PDB entry 4AS3 | X-ray diffraction, 2.40 A resolution | chains A and B

# Chain A (and B)
Molecule: Phosphorylcholine phosphatase
Organism: Pseudomonas aeruginosa
Notes: EC 3.1.3.75; chain B of this document is another copy of the same molecule, construct and numbering; everything in this record applies to it too
Reference sequence: Q9HTR2 (Q9HTR2_PSEAE); residues 1-327 here correspond to UniProt positions 23-349 (UniProt number = residue number + 22)
Sequence (327 residues; each row starts with the number of its first residue):
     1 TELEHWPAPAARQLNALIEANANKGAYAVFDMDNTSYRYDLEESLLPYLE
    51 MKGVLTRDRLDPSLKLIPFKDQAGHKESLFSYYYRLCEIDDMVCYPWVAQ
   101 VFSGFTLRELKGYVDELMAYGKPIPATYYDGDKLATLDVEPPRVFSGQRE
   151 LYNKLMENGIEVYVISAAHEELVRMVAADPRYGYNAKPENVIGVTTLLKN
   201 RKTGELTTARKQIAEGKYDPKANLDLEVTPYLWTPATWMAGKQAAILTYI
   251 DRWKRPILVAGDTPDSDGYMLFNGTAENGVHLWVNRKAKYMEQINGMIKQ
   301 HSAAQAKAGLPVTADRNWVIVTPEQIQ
Cystine bridges: Cys87-Cys94
Bound ions: Mg2+: Asp31, Asp33, Asp262
Swiss-Prot annotation at these positions:
  - active site: Asp31 (Nucleophile), Asp33 (Proton donor)
  - binding site (Mg(2+)): Asp31, Asp33, Asp262

# Chain A / chain B interface
Residue-residue contacts - 64 pairs, chain A then chain B:
  Ser63(A) - Ser63(B)
  Leu66(A) - Leu206(B)
  Leu66(A) - Tyr231(B)  hydrophobic
  Ile67(A) - Leu206(B)  hydrophobic
  Ile89(A) - Leu206(B)
  Ile89(A) - Lys211(B)  hydrogen bond (backbone-side chain)
  Asp90(A) - Lys211(B)  salt bridge
  Asp90(A) - Trp233(B)
  Met92(A) - Trp233(B)  hydrophobic
  Met92(A) - Thr234(B)
  Val93(A) - Leu197(B)  hydrophobic
  Val93(A) - Tyr231(B)  hydrogen bond (backbone-side chain)
  Pro96(A) - Tyr231(B)
  Trp97(A) - Tyr231(B)  hydrogen bond (backbone-side chain)
  Gln100(A) - Tyr231(B)  hydrogen bond
  Leu206(A) - Leu66(B)
  Leu206(A) - Ile67(B)  hydrophobic
  Leu206(A) - Ile89(B)
  Lys211(A) - Ile89(B)  hydrogen bond (side chain-backbone)
  Lys211(A) - Asp90(B)  salt bridge
  Tyr231(A) - Leu66(B)  hydrophobic
  Tyr231(A) - Val93(B)  hydrogen bond (side chain-backbone)
  Tyr231(A) - Pro96(B)
  Tyr231(A) - Trp97(B)  hydrogen bond (side chain-backbone)
  Tyr231(A) - Gln100(B)  hydrogen bond
  Trp233(A) - Asp90(B)
  Trp233(A) - Met92(B)  hydrophobic
  Thr234(A) - Met92(B)
  Thr234(A) - Ala236(B)
  Thr234(A) - Trp238(B)  hydrogen bond
  Ala236(A) - Thr234(B)
  Trp238(A) - Thr234(B)  hydrogen bond
  Ala240(A) - Ala244(B)
  Ala240(A) - Thr248(B)
  Gln243(A) - Leu247(B)
  Ala244(A) - Ala240(B)
  Leu247(A) - Gln243(B)
  Leu247(A) - Tyr269(B)  hydrophobic
  Leu247(A) - Asn273(B)
  Thr248(A) - Ala240(B)
  Thr248(A) - Tyr269(B)
  Arg252(A) - Gly268(B)  hydrogen bond (side chain-backbone)
  Arg252(A) - Tyr269(B)
  Arg252(A) - Phe272(B)
  Arg252(A) - Asn273(B)  hydrogen bond
  Arg252(A) - His301(B)
  Trp253(A) - Phe272(B)
  Trp253(A) - Asn273(B)
  Trp253(A) - His301(B)  hydrogen bond
  Trp253(A) - Ala304(B)
  Trp253(A) - Gln305(B)
  Trp253(A) - Leu310(B)  hydrophobic
  Gly268(A) - Arg252(B)  hydrogen bond (backbone-side chain)
  Tyr269(A) - Leu247(B)  hydrophobic
  Tyr269(A) - Thr248(B)
  Tyr269(A) - Arg252(B)
  Phe272(A) - Trp253(B)
  Asn273(A) - Arg252(B)  hydrogen bond
  Asn273(A) - Trp253(B)
  His301(A) - Arg252(B)
  His301(A) - Trp253(B)  hydrogen bond
  Ala304(A) - Trp253(B)
  Gln305(A) - Trp253(B)
  Leu310(A) - Trp253(B)  hydrophobic
Other interface residues (no listed pair), chain A (39 interface residues in all): Leu64, Leu197, Lys199, Gly204, Leu232, Gly241, Ala308
Other interface residues (no listed pair), chain B (37 interface residues in all): Leu64, Leu232, Gly241, Ala308

# Overview
39 residues of chain A and 37 residues of chain B are in contact; the contacts include 16 hydrogen bonds and 2
salt bridges. Polar pairs include Asp90(A)-Lys211(B), Ile89(A)-Lys211(B) and Val93(A)-Tyr231(B).
Both chains are Phosphorylcholine phosphatase (Pseudomonas aeruginosa). Entry 4AS3 (Pseudomonas Aeruginosa
Phosphorylcholine Phosphatase. Orthorhombic form) was determined by X-ray diffraction.
